PDB entry 8VGC | X-ray diffraction, 1.42 A resolution | chains A and P of the 3 polymer chains in the assembly

Chain A:
Molecule: Biopolymer transport protein ExbD
Organism: Escherichia coli
Notes: fragment: Periplasmic domain
UniProtKB: A0A8S0FLD5 (A0A8S0FLD5_ECOLX); residues 59-141 here correspond to UniProt positions 65-147 (UniProt number = residue number + 6)
Chain sequence (83 residues; each row starts with the number of its first residue):
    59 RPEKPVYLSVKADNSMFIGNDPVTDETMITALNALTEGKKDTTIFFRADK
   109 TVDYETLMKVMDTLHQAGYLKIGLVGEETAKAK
Disordered / not traced: 59-60, 136-141

Chain P:
Molecule: Gln-pro-ile-ser-val-thr-met-val-thr-pro
Notes: fragment: D-box peptide
UniProtKB: P02929 (TONB_ECOLI); residues 55-64 here correspond to UniProt positions 43-52 (UniProt number = residue number - 12)
Chain sequence (10 residues; each row starts with the number of its first residue):
    55 QPISVTMVTP

Chain A / chain P interface:
Pairs across the interface (13):
  Met119(A) - Ile57(P)  hydrophobic
  Asp120(A) - Ile57(P)
  Ile130(A) - Val59(P)
  Ile130(A) - Thr60(P)  hydrogen bond (backbone-backbone)
  Gly131(A) - Thr60(P)
  Gly131(A) - Val62(P)
  Leu132(A) - Thr60(P)  hydrogen bond (backbone-backbone)
  Leu132(A) - Met61(P)
  Leu132(A) - Val62(P)  hydrogen bond (backbone-backbone)
  Val133(A) - Val62(P)
  Gly134(A) - Val62(P)  hydrogen bond (backbone-backbone)
  Gly134(A) - Thr63(P)
  Gly134(A) - Pro64(P)
Interface residues without a listed pair, chain A (12 interface residues in all): Phe103, Met116, His123, Leu128, Glu135
Interface residues without a listed pair, chain P (9 interface residues in all): Pro56, Ser58
From the paper, about this interface:
  - residue pairs: Leu132(A)-Met61(P)
  - interface residues, chain A: Leu128(A), Ile130(A)
  - interface residues, chain P: Val59(P), Thr60(P), Val62(P), Thr63(P)

In short:
12 residues of chain A face 9 of chain P across their interface, with 4 hydrogen bonds. Main-chain hydrogen
bonds include Ile130(A)-Thr60(P), Leu132(A)-Thr60(P) and Leu132(A)-Val62(P). The authors report a contact
between Leu132(A) and Met61(P). The paper reports interface residues Leu128(A), Ile130(A) and Val59(P) among
others.
Chain A is Biopolymer transport protein ExbD (Escherichia coli) and chain P is
Gln-pro-ile-ser-val-thr-met-val-thr-pro; the structure, Complex of ExbD with D-box peptide: Orthorhombic form,
was determined by X-ray diffraction, deposited together with 8VGD.
